Entry 4Y8U (X-ray diffraction, 2.90 A resolution); this record covers chains F and G of the 30 polymer chains in the assembly.

Chain F:
Name: Probable proteasome subunit alpha type-7
From: Saccharomyces cerevisiae (strain ATCC 204508 / S288c)
Notes: EC 3.4.25.1
Reference sequence: P21242 (PSA7_YEAST); residues -3 to 284 here correspond to UniProt positions 1-288 (UniProt number = residue number + 4)
Sequence (288 residues; each row starts with the number of its first residue; numbers below 1 keep their minus sign (Met-3 is residue -3)):
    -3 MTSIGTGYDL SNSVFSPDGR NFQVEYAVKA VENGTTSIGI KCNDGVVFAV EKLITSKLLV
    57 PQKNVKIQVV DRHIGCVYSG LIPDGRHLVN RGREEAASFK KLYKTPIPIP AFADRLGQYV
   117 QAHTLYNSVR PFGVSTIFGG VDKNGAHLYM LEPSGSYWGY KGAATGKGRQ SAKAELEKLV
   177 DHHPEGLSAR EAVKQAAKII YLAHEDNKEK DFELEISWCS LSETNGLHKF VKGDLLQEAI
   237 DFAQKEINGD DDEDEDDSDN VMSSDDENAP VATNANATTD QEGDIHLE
Unresolved in the structure: -3 to 1, 245-284
Swiss-Prot annotation at these positions:
  - modified residue: Thr-2 (N-acetylthreonine)

Chain G:
Name: Proteasome subunit alpha type-1
From: Saccharomyces cerevisiae (strain ATCC 204508 / S288c)
Notes: EC 3.4.25.1
Reference sequence: P21243 (PSA1_YEAST); residues -8 to 243 here correspond to UniProt positions 1-252 (UniProt number = residue number + 9)
Sequence (252 residues; each row starts with the number of its first residue; numbers below 1 keep their minus sign (Met-8 is residue -8)):
    -8 MSGAAAASAA GYDRHITIFS PEGRLYQVEY AFKATNQTNI NSLAVRGKDC TVVISQKKVP
    52 DKLLDPTTVS YIFCISRTIG MVVNGPIPDA RNAALRAKAE AAEFRYKYGY DMPCDVLAKR
   112 MANLSQIYTQ RAYMRPLGVI LTFVSVDEEL GPSIYKTDPA GYYVGYKATA TGPKQQEITT
   172 NLENHFKKSK IDHINEESWE KVVEFAITHM IDALGTEFSK NDLEVGVATK DKFFTLSAEN
   232 IEERLVAIAE QD
Unresolved in the structure: -8 to 1, 243
Bound ions: Mg2+: Thr8, Tyr119, Arg122, Met125

Chain F / chain G interface:
Pairs across the interface (63):
  Thr2(F) - His6(G)
  Gly3(F) - His6(G)
  Tyr4(F) - Arg5(G)
  Tyr4(F) - His6(G)
  Tyr4(F) - Tyr21(G)
  Ser9(F) - Arg126(G)
  Val10(F) - His6(G)
  Val10(F) - Gln18(G)
  Phe11(F) - Gln18(G)  hydrogen bond (backbone-side chain)
  Phe11(F) - Tyr21(G)
  Phe11(F) - Ala22(G)  hydrophobic
  Phe11(F) - Ala25(G)  hydrophobic
  Phe11(F) - Arg126(G)
  Phe11(F) - Pro127(G)
  Ser12(F) - Tyr21(G)
  Pro13(F) - Tyr21(G)  hydrophobic
  Pro13(F) - Lys24(G)  hydrogen bond (backbone-side chain)
  Asp14(F) - Lys24(G)
  Gly15(F) - Tyr21(G)
  Gly15(F) - Ala25(G)
  Lys37(F) - Asp56(G)  salt bridge
  Asp110(F) - Arg82(G)
  Gln114(F) - Arg82(G)  hydrogen bond (side chain-backbone)
  Gln114(F) - Asn83(G)
  Gln114(F) - Leu86(G)
  Gln117(F) - Pro79(G)
  Gln117(F) - Asp80(G)
  Gln117(F) - Asn83(G)  hydrogen bond
  Gln117(F) - Arg126(G)
  Thr120(F) - Arg126(G)  hydrogen bond (backbone-side chain)
  Leu121(F) - Tyr124(G)
  Leu121(F) - Arg126(G)
  Leu121(F) - Leu128(G)  hydrophobic
  Tyr122(F) - Tyr124(G)
  Tyr122(F) - Met125(G)  hydrophobic
  Ser150(F) - Pro79(G)
  Gly151(F) - Pro79(G)
  Ser152(F) - Ile78(G)
  Ser152(F) - Pro79(G)
  Tyr153(F) - Arg82(G)  hydrogen bond (backbone-side chain)
  Trp154(F) - Leu55(G)  hydrophobic
  Trp154(F) - Thr59(G)
  Trp154(F) - Val60(G)  hydrophobic
  Trp154(F) - Ser61(G)
  Trp154(F) - Tyr62(G)
  Trp154(F) - Ile78(G)  hydrophobic
  Trp154(F) - Arg82(G)
  Gly155(F) - Leu55(G)
  Gly155(F) - Asp56(G)  hydrogen bond (backbone-backbone)
  Gly155(F) - Thr59(G)  hydrogen bond (backbone-side chain)
  Tyr156(F) - Leu54(G)
  Tyr156(F) - Leu55(G)
  Tyr156(F) - Asp56(G)
  Lys157(F) - Lys53(G)
  Lys157(F) - Leu54(G)  hydrogen bond (backbone-backbone)
  Lys157(F) - Leu55(G)
  Gly158(F) - Leu54(G)  hydrogen bond (backbone-backbone)
  Lys169(F) - Leu54(G)
  Leu172(F) - Leu54(G)  hydrophobic
  Glu173(F) - Lys53(G)
  Glu173(F) - Leu54(G)
  Val176(F) - Leu54(G)  hydrophobic
  Asp177(F) - Lys53(G)  salt bridge
Interface residues without a listed pair, chain F (32 interface residues in all): Tyr145
Interface residues without a listed pair, chain G (29 interface residues in all): Asp52, Pro57, Gly129

Overview:
Chain F and chain G form an interface of 32 and 29 residues respectively, with 10 hydrogen bonds and 2 salt
bridges. Polar pairs include Lys37(F)-Asp56(G), Asp177(F)-Lys53(G) and Phe11(F)-Gln18(G). Thr8(G), Tyr119(G),
Arg122(G) and Met125(G) coordinate Mg2+.
Here chain F is Probable proteasome subunit alpha type-7 and chain G is Proteasome subunit alpha type-1, both
from Saccharomyces cerevisiae (strain ATCC 204508 / S288c). Entry 4Y8U (Yeast 20S proteasome beta2-H116D
mutant in complex with Ac-PAD-ep) was determined by X-ray diffraction (same publication as 4Y69, 4Y6A, 4Y6V,
4Y6Z, 4Y70, 4Y74 and 34 further entries).
